3JXD - chains L and R of the 4 polymer chains in the assembly; structure by X-ray diffraction, 2.10 A resolution.

[Chain L (and R)]
Molecule: Repressor protein C2
From: Enterobacteria phage P22
Notes: fragment: N-terminal domain:; chain R of this document is another copy of the same molecule, construct and numbering; everything in this record applies to it too
UniProtKB: P69202 (RPC2_BPP22); residue numbers follow UniProt; this construct covers 2-68
Chain sequence (67 residues; numbered 2 to 68; the number before each row is that of its first residue):
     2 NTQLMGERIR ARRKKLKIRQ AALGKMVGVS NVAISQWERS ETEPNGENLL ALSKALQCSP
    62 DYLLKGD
Disordered / not traced: 2
Swiss-Prot annotation at these positions:
  - DNA-binding region: Q21 to R40 (H-T-H motif)
What the authors report for this chain:
  - specificity-determining residues: E44

[Interface between chain L and chain R]
Residue-residue contacts (21):
  P45(L) - G47(R)  hydrogen bond (backbone-backbone)
  N46(L) - N46(R)
  N46(L) - G47(R)
  G47(L) - P45(R)  hydrogen bond (backbone-backbone)
  G47(L) - N46(R)
  G47(L) - G47(R)
  G47(L) - L50(R)
  E48(L) - L65(R)
  L50(L) - G47(R)
  L50(L) - L51(R)  hydrophobic
  L51(L) - L50(R)  hydrophobic
  L51(L) - L51(R)  hydrophobic
  L51(L) - P61(R)  hydrophobic
  L51(L) - D62(R)
  L51(L) - L65(R)  hydrophobic
  K55(L) - D62(R)  salt bridge
  P61(L) - L51(R)  hydrophobic
  D62(L) - L51(R)
  D62(L) - K55(R)  salt bridge
  L65(L) - E48(R)
  L65(L) - L51(R)  hydrophobic
Also at the interface, not in a pair above, chain L (11 interface residues in all): E44
Also at the interface, not in a pair above, chain R (11 interface residues in all): E44

[In short]
The chain L/chain R interface involves 11 residues from each chain, with 2 hydrogen bonds and 2 salt bridges.
Polar contacts include K55(L)-D62(R) and P45(L)-G47(R). The paper reports the specificity determinant E44(L).
Chain L and chain R are both Repressor protein C2 (Enterobacteria phage P22); the structure, Crystal structure
of the P22 c2 repressor protein in complex with synthetic operator 9C in the ..., was determined by X-ray
diffraction together with 3JXB and 3JXC from the same study.
